6DCL - chains B and D of the 4 polymer chains in the assembly; structure by X-ray diffraction, 2.50 A resolution.

Chain B:
Name: Heterogeneous nuclear ribonucleoprotein A1
Source organism: Homo sapiens
UniProt: P09651 (ROA1_HUMAN), isoform P09651-3; numbering as in UniProt (aligned over 2-188)
Sequence (191 residues; numbered -2 to 188; the number before each row is that of its first residue; numbers below 1 keep their minus sign (Gly-2 is residue -2)):
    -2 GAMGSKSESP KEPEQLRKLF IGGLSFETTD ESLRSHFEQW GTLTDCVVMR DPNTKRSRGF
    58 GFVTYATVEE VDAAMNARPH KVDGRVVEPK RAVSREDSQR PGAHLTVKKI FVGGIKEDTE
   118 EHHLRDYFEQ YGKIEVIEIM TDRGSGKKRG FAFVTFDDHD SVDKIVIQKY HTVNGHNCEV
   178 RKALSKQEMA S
Not modelled in the structure: -2 to 7, 140-144, 184-188
Sequence notes: expression tag (-2 to 1)
Swiss-Prot annotation at these positions:
  - modified residue: Ser2 (N-acetylserine), Lys3 (N6-acetyllysine), Ser4 (Phosphoserine), Ser6 (Phosphoserine), Ser22 (Phosphoserine)
  - cross-link (Glycyl lysine isopeptide (Lys-Gly)): Lys3 (interchain with G-Cter in SUMO2), Lys8 (interchain with G-Cter in SUMO2), Lys78 (interchain with G-Cter in SUMO2), Lys113 (interchain with G-Cter in SUMO), Lys179 (interchain with G-Cter in SUMO2), Lys183 (interchain with G-Cter in SUMO2)
What the authors report for this chain:
  - binding site for the 12-nt RNA strand: Lys15, Phe17, Arg55, Phe59, Glu85, Lys87, Arg88
  - binding site for the 12-nt RNA strand (chain D): Lys106, Phe108, Arg146, Phe150, Glu176, Arg178, Lys179
  - mutagenesis - R75E/R88E (3-fold): decreased binding to the 12-nt RNA strand (chain D)

Chain D:
Molecule: 12-nt RNA strand
Sequence (12 nucleotides; each row starts with the number of its first residue):
     1 AGUAGAUUAG CA
Not modelled in the structure: 12

Chain B / chain D interface:
Pairs across the interface (31):
  Gln12(B) - G5(D)  hydrogen bond to the base
  Lys15(B) - G5(D)  hydrogen bond to the base
  Phe17(B) - U3(D)  base contact
  Phe17(B) - A4(D)  stacking on the base
  Gly19(B) - U3(D)  sugar contact
  Gly20(B) - U3(D)  hydrogen bond to the sugar
  Met46(B) - G5(D)  phosphate contact
  Met46(B) - A6(D)  phosphate contact
  Arg53(B) - A1(D)  base contact
  Ser54(B) - A1(D)  sugar contact
  Arg55(B) - U3(D)  sugar contact
  Arg55(B) - G5(D)  salt bridge to the phosphate
  Arg55(B) - A6(D)  salt bridge to the phosphate
  Gly56(B) - U3(D)  phosphate contact
  Phe57(B) - U3(D)  sugar contact
  Phe57(B) - A4(D)  sugar contact
  Phe57(B) - G5(D)  phosphate contact
  Phe59(B) - G5(D)  base contact
  Glu85(B) - U3(D)  hydrogen bond to the base
  Lys87(B) - U3(D)  hydrogen bond to the base
  Lys87(B) - A4(D)  base contact
  Arg88(B) - A4(D)  hydrogen bond to the base
  Ala89(B) - A4(D)  base contact
  Val90(B) - A4(D)  hydrogen bond to the base
  Val90(B) - G5(D)  hydrogen bond to the base
  Ser91(B) - G5(D)  base contact
  Arg92(B) - G5(D)  hydrogen bond to the sugar
  Arg92(B) - U8(D)  base contact
  Ser95(B) - A4(D)  sugar contact
  Ser95(B) - G5(D)  hydrogen bond to the base
  His101(B) - A4(D)  stacking on the base
Interface residues without a listed pair, chain B (22 interface residues in all): Glu93
Interface residues without a listed pair, chain D (7 interface residues in all): G2

Overview:
22 residues of chain B face 7 of chain D across their interface; the contacts include 10 hydrogen bonds, 2
salt bridges and 2 aromatic stacking contacts. Polar pairs include Gln12(B)-G5(D), Lys15(B)-G5(D) and
Glu85(B)-U3(D). From the paper: a binding site for the 12-nt RNA strand at Lys15(B), Phe17(B) and Arg55(B)
among others; R75E/R88E of chain B reduce binding to the 12-nt RNA strand (chain D).
Here chain B is Heterogeneous nuclear ribonucleoprotein A1 (Homo sapiens) and chain D is a 12-nt RNA strand.
Entry 6DCL (Crystal structure of UP1 bound to pri-miRNA-18a terminal loop) was determined by X-ray
diffraction.
